PDB entry 6MPT | X-ray diffraction, 1.65 A resolution | chain A

== Chain A ==
Protein: Polyisoprenyl-teichoic acid--peptidoglycan teichoic acid transferase TagT
Organism: Bacillus subtilis
Notes: EC 2.7.8.-
UniProtKB: Q7WY78 (TAGT_BACSU); residues 46-322 here = UniProt positions 46-322
Sequence (286 residues; numbered 45 to 330; the number before each row is that of its first residue):
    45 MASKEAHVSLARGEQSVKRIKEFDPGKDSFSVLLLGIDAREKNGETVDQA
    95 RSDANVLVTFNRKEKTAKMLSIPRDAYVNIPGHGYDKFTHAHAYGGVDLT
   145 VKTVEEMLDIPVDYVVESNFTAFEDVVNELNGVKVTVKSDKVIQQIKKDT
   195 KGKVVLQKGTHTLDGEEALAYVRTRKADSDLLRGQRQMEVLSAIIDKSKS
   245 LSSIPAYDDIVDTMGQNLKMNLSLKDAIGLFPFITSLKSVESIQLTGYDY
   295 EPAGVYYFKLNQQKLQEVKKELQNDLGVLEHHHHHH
Not modelled in the structure: 45-50, 85-92, 245-255, 323-330
Differences from the reference sequence: initiating methionine (45); expression tag (323-330)
Ligand contacts: LI-WTA (C30; 2-(acetylamino)-2-deoxy-1-O-[(S)-{[(R)-{[(2Z,6Z,10E,14E,18E)-3,7,11,15,19,23-hexamethyltetracosa-2,6,10,14,18,22-hexaen-1-yl]oxy}(hydroxy)phosphoryl]oxy}(hydroxy)phosphoryl]-alpha-D-glucopyranose): V76, L78, G80, I81, D82, R95, D97, A98, F104, R118, V160, S162, N163, F164, F167, V170, D193, L213, V216, R217, R219, R227, Q231, L235, I238, I239, L262, I278
Reported in the primary citation:
  - mutagenesis - D82A: decreased catalytic activity
  - mutagenesis - D97A: abolished catalytic activity
  - catalytic residues: R118, R219 (proposed by the authors, not directly observed)

== Summary ==
Bound to chain A: LI-WTA. From the paper: catalytic residues R118 and R219; D82A reduces catalytic activity.
Chain A is Polyisoprenyl-teichoic acid--peptidoglycan teichoic acid transferase TagT (Bacillus subtilis); the
structure, TagT bound to LI-WTA, was determined by X-ray diffraction, deposited together with 6MPS.
